3BUH - chain A; structure by X-ray diffraction, 2.30 A resolution.

# Chain A
Name: beta-secretase 1
From: Homo sapiens
Notes: EC 3.4.23.46; fragment: protease domain
UniProtKB: P56817 (BACE1_HUMAN); residues -15 to 393 here correspond to UniProt positions 46-454 (UniProt number = residue number + 61)
Amino-acid sequence (409 residues; each row starts with the number of its first residue; numbers below 1 keep their minus sign (Glu-15 is residue -15)):
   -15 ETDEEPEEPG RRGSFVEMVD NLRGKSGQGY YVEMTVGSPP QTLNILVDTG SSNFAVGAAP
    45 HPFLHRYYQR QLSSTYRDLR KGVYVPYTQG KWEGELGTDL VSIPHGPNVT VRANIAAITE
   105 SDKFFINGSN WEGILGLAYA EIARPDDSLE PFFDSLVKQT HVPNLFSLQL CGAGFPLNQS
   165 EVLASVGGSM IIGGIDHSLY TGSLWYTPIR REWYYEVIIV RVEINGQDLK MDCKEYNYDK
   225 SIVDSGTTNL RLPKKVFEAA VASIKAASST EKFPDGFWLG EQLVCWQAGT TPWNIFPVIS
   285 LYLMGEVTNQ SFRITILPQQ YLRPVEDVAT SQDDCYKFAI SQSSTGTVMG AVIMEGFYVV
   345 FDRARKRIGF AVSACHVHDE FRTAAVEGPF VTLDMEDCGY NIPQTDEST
Not modelled in the structure: -15 to -5, 157-168, 256, 310-317, 387-393
Sequence notes: engineered mutation Ala246 (Lys307 in P56817)
Curated features (UniProtKB/Swiss-Prot):
  - active site: Asp32, Asp228
  - modified residue (N6-acetyllysine): Lys65, Lys214, Lys218, Lys224, Lys238, Lys239
  - glycosylation (N-linked (GlcNAc...) asparagine): Asn92, Asn111, Asn162, Asn293
Disulfides: Cys155-Cys359, Cys217-Cys382, Cys269-Cys319
Small-molecule neighbours: 4-(2-aminoethyl)-2-cyclohexylphenol (AED): Gly11, Gln12, Gly13, Leu30, Asp32, Ser35, Tyr71, Phe108, Ile110, Trp115, Ile118, Gly230, Thr232

# Summary
Bound to chain A: 4-(2-aminoethyl)-2-cyclohexylphenol. UniProt lists active-site residues Asp32 and Asp228.
Chain A is beta-secretase 1 (Homo sapiens); the structure, BACE-1 complexed with compound 4, was determined by
X-ray diffraction, deposited together with 3BRA, 3BUF and 3BUG.
